PDB entry 7FEM | electron microscopy, 4.10 A resolution (low resolution: residue-level contacts below are approximate; hydrogen-bond / salt-bridge calls are withheld) | chains A and B of the 4 polymer chains in the assembly

== Chain A (and B) ==
Name: Spike glycoprotein
Organism: Severe acute respiratory syndrome coronavirus 2
Notes: chain B of this document is another copy of the same molecule, construct and numbering; everything in this record applies to it too
UniProt: P0DTC2 (SPIKE_SARS2); residue numbers follow UniProt; this construct covers 15-68, 71-143, 145-1208
Sequence (1191 residues; row label = number of the first residue in the row; note: 3 numbers in that range are skipped by the numbering (no residue carries them; nothing is unmodelled there)):
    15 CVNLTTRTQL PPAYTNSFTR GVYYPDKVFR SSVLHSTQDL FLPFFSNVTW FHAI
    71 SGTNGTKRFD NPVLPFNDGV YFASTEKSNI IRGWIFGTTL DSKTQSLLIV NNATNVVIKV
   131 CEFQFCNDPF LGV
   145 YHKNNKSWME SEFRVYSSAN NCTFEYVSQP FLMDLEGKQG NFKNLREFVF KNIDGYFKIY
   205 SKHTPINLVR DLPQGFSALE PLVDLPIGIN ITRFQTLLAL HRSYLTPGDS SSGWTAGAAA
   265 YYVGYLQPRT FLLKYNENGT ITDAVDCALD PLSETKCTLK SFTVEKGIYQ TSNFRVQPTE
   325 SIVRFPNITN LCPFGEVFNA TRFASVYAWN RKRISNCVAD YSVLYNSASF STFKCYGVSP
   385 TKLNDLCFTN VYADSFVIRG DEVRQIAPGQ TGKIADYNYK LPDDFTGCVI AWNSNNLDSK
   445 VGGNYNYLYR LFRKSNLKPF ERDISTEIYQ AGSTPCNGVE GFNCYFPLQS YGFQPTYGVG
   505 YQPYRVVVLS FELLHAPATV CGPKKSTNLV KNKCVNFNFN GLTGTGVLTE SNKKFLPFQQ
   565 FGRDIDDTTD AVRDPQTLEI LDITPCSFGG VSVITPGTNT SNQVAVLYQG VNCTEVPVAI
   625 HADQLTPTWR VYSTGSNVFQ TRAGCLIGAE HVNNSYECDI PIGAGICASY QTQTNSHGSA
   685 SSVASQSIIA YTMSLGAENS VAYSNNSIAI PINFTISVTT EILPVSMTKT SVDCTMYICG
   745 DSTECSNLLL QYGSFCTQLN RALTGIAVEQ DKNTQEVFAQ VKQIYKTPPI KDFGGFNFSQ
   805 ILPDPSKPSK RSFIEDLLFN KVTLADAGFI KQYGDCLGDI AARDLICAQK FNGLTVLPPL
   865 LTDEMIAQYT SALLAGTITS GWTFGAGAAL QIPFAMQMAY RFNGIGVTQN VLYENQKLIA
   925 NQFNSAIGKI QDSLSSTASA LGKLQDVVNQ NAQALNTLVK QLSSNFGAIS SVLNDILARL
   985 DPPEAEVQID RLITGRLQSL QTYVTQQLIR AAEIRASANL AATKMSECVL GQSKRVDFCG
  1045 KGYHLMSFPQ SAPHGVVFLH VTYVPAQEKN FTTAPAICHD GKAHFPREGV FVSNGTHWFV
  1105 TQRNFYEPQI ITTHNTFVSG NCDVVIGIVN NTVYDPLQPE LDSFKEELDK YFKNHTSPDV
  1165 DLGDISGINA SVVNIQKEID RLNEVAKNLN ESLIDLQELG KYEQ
Not modelled in the structure: 15-26, 71-80, 145-164, 173-186, 243-262, 622-640, 677-688, 828-853, 1148-1208 (chain B: 15-26, 71-79, 145-164, 173-186, 246-262, 622-640, 677-688, 828-853, 1148-1208)
Differences from the reference sequence: variant Tyr501 (Asn in P0DTC2), Asp570 (Ala in P0DTC2), Gly614 (Asp in P0DTC2), His681 (Pro in P0DTC2), Gly682 (Arg in P0DTC2), Ser683 (Arg in P0DTC2), Ser685 (Arg in P0DTC2), Ile716 (Thr in P0DTC2), Ala982 (Ser in P0DTC2), Pro986 (Lys in P0DTC2), Pro987 (Val in P0DTC2), His1118 (Asp in P0DTC2)
Curated features (UniProtKB/Swiss-Prot):
  - region: Asn280 to Cys301 (Putative superantigen), Arg403 to Asp405 (Integrin-binding motif), Asn448 to Phe456 (Immunodominant HLA epitope recognized by the CD8+), Ser816 to Tyr837 (Fusion peptide 1), Lys835 to Phe855 (Fusion peptide 2), Asp1163 to Glu1202 (Heptad repeat 2)
  - site: Arg815, Ser816 (Cleavage)
  - glycosylation: Asn17 (N-linked (GlcNAc...) (complex) asparagine), Asn61 (N-linked (GlcNAc...) (hybrid) asparagine), Asn74 (N-linked (GlcNAc...) (complex) asparagine), Asn122 (N-linked (GlcNAc...) (hybrid) asparagine), Asn149 (N-linked (GlcNAc...) (complex) asparagine), Asn165 (N-linked (GlcNAc...) (complex) asparagine), Asn234 (N-linked (GlcNAc...) (high mannose) asparagine), Asn282 (N-linked (GlcNAc...) (complex) asparagine), Thr323 (O-linked (GalNAc) threonine), Ser325 (O-linked (HexNAc...) serine), Asn331 (N-linked (GlcNAc...) (complex) asparagine), Asn343 (N-linked (GlcNAc...) (complex) asparagine), Asn603 (N-linked (GlcNAc...) (hybrid) asparagine), Asn616 (N-linked (GlcNAc...) (complex) asparagine), Asn657 (N-linked (GlcNAc...) (complex) asparagine), Thr676 (O-linked (GlcNAc...) threonine), Thr678 (O-linked (GlcNAc...) threonine), Asn709 (N-linked (GlcNAc...) (high mannose) asparagine), Asn717 (N-linked (GlcNAc...) (hybrid) asparagine), Asn801 (N-linked (GlcNAc...) (hybrid) asparagine) and 6 more in UniProt
Disulfide bonds: Cys291-Cys301, Cys336-Cys361, Cys379-Cys432, Cys391-Cys525, Cys480-Cys488, Cys538-Cys590, Cys617-Cys649, Cys662-Cys671, Cys738-Cys760, Cys743-Cys749, Cys1032-Cys1043, Cys1082-Cys1126
Covalently attached groups: N-acetylglucosamine (NAG) linked to Asn61, Asn165, Asn234, Asn282, Asn603, Asn616, Asn657, Asn709, Asn717, Asn801, Asn1074, Asn1098, Asn1134
From the paper describing this entry:
  - self-association interface (contacts with another copy of this molecule); pairs are residue here / residue on that copy: Asp570-Lys964 (hydrogen bond)

== Interface between chain A and chain B ==
Contacting residue pairs (100):
  Asn317(A) with Asp737(B)
  Arg319(A) with Met740(B); Asp745(B)
  Arg357(A) with Thr167(B)
  Asn360(A) with Phe168(B)
  Phe559(A) with Phe43(B)
  Leu560(A) with Gly283(B); Thr284(B)
  Phe562(A) with Tyr38(B); Glu224(B); Pro225(B)
  Gln563(A) with Val42(B); Gly283(B)
  Gln564(A) with Lys41(B)
  Phe565(A) with Lys41(B); Val42(B); Phe43(B)
  Gly566(A) with Phe43(B)
  Arg567(A) with Phe43(B)
  Ile569(A) with Val47(B); Asn960(B)
  Asp570(A) with Asn960(B); Val963(B); Lys964(B)
  Asp571(A) with Arg44(B)
  Pro589(A) with Phe855(B)
  Phe592(A) with Met740(B); Phe855(B); Gly857(B); Leu858(B)
  Arg646(A) with Thr866(B)
  Ala668(A) with Pro863(B); Leu864(B)
  Gly669(A) with Leu864(B); Met869(B)
  Met697(A) with Leu864(B); Leu865(B)
  Leu699(A) with Ile788(B); Gln872(B); Tyr873(B)
  Gly700(A) with Ile788(B)
  Ala701(A) with Gln787(B); Ile788(B)
  Asn703(A) with Gln787(B); Ile788(B)
  Ser704(A) with Lys790(B)
  Ala706(A) with Gln895(B)
  Tyr707(A) with Asp796(B); Phe797(B); Thr883(B); Ile896(B); Phe898(B)
  Ser711(A) with Gln895(B)
  Ile712(A) with Gln895(B); Ile896(B)
  Ala713(A) with Gln895(B)
  Thr961(A) with Ser758(B); Gln762(B)
  Gln965(A) with Ser758(B)
  Ser968(A) with Gln755(B); Gly757(B)
  Asn969(A) with Gln755(B)
  Phe970(A) with Gln755(B); Tyr756(B)
  Gly971(A) with Gln755(B)
  Gln1002(A) with Gln1002(B)
  Thr1006(A) with Gln1005(B)
  Gln1010(A) with Gln1005(B); Leu1012(B)
  Ile1013(A) with Leu1012(B); Ile1013(B)
  Glu1017(A) with Glu773(B); Arg1019(B)
  Arg1039(A) with Thr1027(B); Glu1031(B); Arg1039(B)
  Val1040(A) with Ser1030(B)
  Asp1041(A) with Gly889(B); Ser1030(B); Leu1034(B)
  Lys1045(A) with Gly889(B)
  Tyr1047(A) with Trp886(B); Thr887(B); Ala890(B)
  Val1068(A) with Ala890(B)
  Thr1077(A) with Met900(B)
  Pro1079(A) with Tyr917(B)
  Phe1089(A) with Asn914(B)
  Pro1090(A) with Tyr904(B); Gln913(B)
  Gly1093(A) with Tyr904(B)
  Val1094(A) with Tyr904(B)
  Arg1107(A) with Trp886(B); Tyr904(B)
  Phe1121(A) with Thr912(B)
  Ser1123(A) with Asn914(B); Glu918(B)
  Val1129(A) with Tyr917(B)
  Ile1130(A) with Gln920(B)
  Leu1145(A) with Glu1144(B)
Other interface residues (no listed pair), chain A (86 interface residues in all): Gln314, Thr547, Lys557, Lys558, Gln613, Ala647, Pro665, Gly667, Glu702, Val705, Ser708, Asn709, Pro715, Ala972, Arg995, Ser1003, Thr1009, Lys1038, Gly1046, Pro1069, Glu1072, Asn1074, Ala1078, Arg1091, Val1128, Leu1141
Other interface residues (no listed pair), chain B (84 interface residues in all): Asp40, Asn282, Phe759, Asn764, Lys786, Tyr789, Pro792, Leu861, Pro862, Ala892, Ala893, Leu894, Pro897, Asn978, Asp994, Thr1009, Gly1035, Lys1038

== Overview ==
Chain A and chain B form an interface of 86 and 84 residues respectively. Covalently linked
N-acetylglucosamine: at Asn61(A), Asn165(A), Asn234(A), Asn282(A), Asn603(A) and Asn616(A) and 7 more. From
the paper: a self-association interface involving Asp570(A).
Chain A and chain B are both Spike glycoprotein (Severe acute respiratory syndrome coronavirus 2); the
structure, SARS-CoV-2 B.1.1.7 S-ACE2 complex, was determined by electron microscopy (same publication as
7FET).
